4HLH - chains A and C; structure by X-ray diffraction, 1.75 A resolution.

# Chain A
Molecule: Tankyrase-2
Organism: Homo sapiens
Notes: EC 2.4.2.30; fragment: C-terminal fragment
UniProt: Q9H2K2 (TNKS2_HUMAN); numbering as in UniProt (aligned over 946-1113)
Sequence (191 residues; row label = number of the first residue in the row):
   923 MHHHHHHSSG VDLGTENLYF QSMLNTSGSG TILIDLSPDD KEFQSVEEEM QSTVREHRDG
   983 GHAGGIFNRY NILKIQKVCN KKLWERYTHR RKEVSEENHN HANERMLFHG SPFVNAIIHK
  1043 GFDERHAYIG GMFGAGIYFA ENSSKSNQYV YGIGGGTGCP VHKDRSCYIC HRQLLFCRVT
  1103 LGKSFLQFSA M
Unresolved in the structure: 923-951, 1113
Differences from the reference sequence: expression tag (923-945)
Curated features (UniProtKB/Swiss-Prot):
  - binding site (Zn(2+)): Cys1081, His1084, Cys1089, Cys1092
  - mutagenesis: Met1054 (M1054V: Loss of activity)
Ion coordination: Zn2+: Cys1081, His1084, Cys1089, Cys1092
Small-molecule neighbours: 2-(4-fluorophenyl)-4H-chromen-4-one (20D): Phe1030, His1031, Gly1032, Ser1033, Pro1034, Phe1035, His1048, Ala1049, Tyr1050, Tyr1060, Phe1061, Ala1062, Lys1067, Ser1068, Tyr1071, Ile1075

# Chain C
Molecule: Tankyrase-2
Organism: Homo sapiens
Notes: EC 2.4.2.30; fragment: C-terminal fragment
UniProt: Q9H2K2 (TNKS2_HUMAN); residues 1114-1162 here = UniProt positions 1114-1162
Sequence (49 residues; row label = number of the first residue in the row):
  1114 KMAHSPPGHH SVTGRPSVNG LALAEYVIYR GEQAYPEYLI TYQIMRPEG
Unresolved in the structure: 1114, 1162

# Interface between chain A and chain C
Residue-residue contacts (157; chain A residue first):
  Leu958(A) - Tyr1151(C)  hydrophobic
  Glu964(A) - Tyr1151(C)  hydrogen bond
  Val968(A) - Tyr1151(C)
  Val968(A) - Ile1153(C)  hydrophobic
  Met972(A) - Ile1153(C)  hydrophobic
  Met972(A) - Tyr1155(C)  hydrophobic
  Arg977(A) - Asn1132(C)
  Arg977(A) - Leu1134(C)
  Arg977(A) - Ala1135(C)
  Arg980(A) - Val1131(C)
  Gly986(A) - Ile1157(C)
  Ile988(A) - Met1158(C)
  Ile988(A) - Pro1160(C)
  Phe989(A) - Ile1157(C)  hydrophobic
  Phe989(A) - Met1158(C)
  Asn990(A) - Pro1160(C)
  Arg991(A) - Met1158(C)  hydrogen bond (backbone-backbone)
  Tyr992(A) - Tyr1155(C)  hydrophobic
  Tyr992(A) - Gln1156(C)
  Tyr992(A) - Ile1157(C)  hydrophobic
  Tyr992(A) - Met1158(C)
  Asn993(A) - Tyr1155(C)
  Asn993(A) - Gln1156(C)  hydrogen bond (backbone-backbone)
  Asn993(A) - Met1158(C)
  Ile994(A) - Thr1154(C)
  Ile994(A) - Tyr1155(C)  hydrophobic
  Leu995(A) - Thr1154(C)  hydrogen bond (backbone-backbone)
  Leu995(A) - Gln1156(C)
  Lys996(A) - Leu1152(C)
  Lys996(A) - Ile1153(C)
  Lys996(A) - Thr1154(C)  hydrogen bond (backbone-backbone)
  Ile997(A) - Leu1152(C)
  Gln998(A) - Glu1150(C)
  Gln998(A) - Tyr1151(C)
  Gln998(A) - Leu1152(C)  hydrogen bond (backbone-backbone)
  Lys999(A) - Glu1150(C)
  Lys999(A) - Tyr1151(C)
  Val1000(A) - Tyr1148(C)  hydrogen bond (backbone-side chain)
  Val1000(A) - Pro1149(C)
  Val1000(A) - Glu1150(C)  hydrogen bond (backbone-backbone)
  Val1000(A) - Leu1152(C)
  Cys1001(A) - Tyr1148(C)
  Asn1002(A) - Tyr1148(C)  hydrogen bond (backbone-side chain)
  Leu1005(A) - Tyr1148(C)
  Trp1006(A) - Tyr1148(C)
  Trp1006(A) - Glu1150(C)
  Arg1008(A) - Glu1145(C)
  Tyr1009(A) - Glu1145(C)
  Tyr1009(A) - Gln1146(C)
  Tyr1009(A) - Ala1147(C)
  Tyr1009(A) - Tyr1148(C)
  Arg1012(A) - His1123(C)
  Arg1012(A) - Arg1143(C)
  Arg1012(A) - Glu1145(C)
  Arg1012(A) - Gln1146(C)  hydrogen bond
  Val1016(A) - His1123(C)
  Glu1019(A) - His1123(C)  salt bridge
  Arg1027(A) - Tyr1139(C)  hydrogen bond
  Met1028(A) - Glu1150(C)
  Leu1029(A) - Tyr1139(C)  hydrophobic
  Phe1044(A) - Gly1144(C)
  Phe1044(A) - Ala1147(C)  hydrophobic
  Glu1046(A) - Met1115(C)
  Phe1055(A) - Gly1127(C)
  Phe1055(A) - Val1140(C)  hydrophobic
  Phe1055(A) - Tyr1142(C)  hydrogen bond (backbone-side chain)
  Ala1057(A) - Met1115(C)
  Ala1057(A) - Ala1116(C)  hydrogen bond (backbone-backbone)
  Ala1057(A) - Tyr1142(C)
  Gly1058(A) - Val1140(C)
  Gly1058(A) - Ile1141(C)
  Gly1058(A) - Tyr1142(C)
  Ile1059(A) - Met1115(C)  hydrophobic
  Ile1059(A) - Tyr1139(C)
  Ile1059(A) - Val1140(C)
  Ile1059(A) - Ile1141(C)  hydrogen bond (backbone-backbone)
  Ile1059(A) - Gly1144(C)
  Tyr1060(A) - Tyr1139(C)
  Tyr1060(A) - Val1140(C)  hydrophobic
  Phe1061(A) - Glu1138(C)
  Phe1061(A) - Tyr1139(C)  hydrogen bond (backbone-backbone)
  Phe1061(A) - Ile1141(C)  hydrophobic
  Phe1061(A) - Ala1147(C)  hydrophobic
  Glu1063(A) - Leu1136(C)
  Glu1063(A) - Ala1137(C)  hydrogen bond (backbone-backbone)
  Glu1063(A) - Tyr1139(C)  hydrogen bond
  Asn1064(A) - Ala1135(C)
  Asn1064(A) - Leu1136(C)  hydrogen bond (side chain-backbone)
  Lys1067(A) - Glu1138(C)
  Asn1069(A) - Tyr1155(C)  hydrogen bond
  Asn1069(A) - Ile1157(C)
  Val1072(A) - Tyr1155(C)
  Ser1088(A) - Ile1157(C)
  Cys1089(A) - Ile1157(C)
  Tyr1090(A) - Gln1156(C)
  Tyr1090(A) - Ile1157(C)
  Tyr1090(A) - Met1158(C)
  Tyr1090(A) - Arg1159(C)
  Ile1091(A) - Gln1156(C)  hydrogen bond (backbone-side chain)
  Cys1092(A) - Gln1156(C)
  His1093(A) - Tyr1155(C)
  His1093(A) - Gln1156(C)
  Arg1094(A) - Ile1153(C)
  Arg1094(A) - Thr1154(C)
  Arg1094(A) - Tyr1155(C)  hydrogen bond (backbone-backbone)
  Arg1094(A) - Ile1157(C)
  Gln1095(A) - Leu1152(C)
  Gln1095(A) - Ile1153(C)
  Gln1095(A) - Thr1154(C)  hydrogen bond
  Gln1095(A) - Tyr1155(C)
  Leu1096(A) - Tyr1151(C)
  Leu1096(A) - Leu1152(C)
  Leu1096(A) - Ile1153(C)  hydrogen bond (backbone-backbone)
  Leu1096(A) - Tyr1155(C)
  Leu1097(A) - Pro1149(C)  hydrophobic
  Leu1097(A) - Tyr1151(C)
  Leu1097(A) - Leu1152(C)  hydrophobic
  Phe1098(A) - Glu1150(C)  hydrogen bond (backbone-backbone)
  Phe1098(A) - Tyr1151(C)  hydrogen bond (backbone-backbone)
  Cys1099(A) - Tyr1148(C)
  Cys1099(A) - Pro1149(C)  hydrophobic
  Arg1100(A) - Gln1146(C)
  Arg1100(A) - Ala1147(C)
  Arg1100(A) - Tyr1148(C)  hydrogen bond (backbone-backbone)
  Arg1100(A) - Glu1150(C)  salt bridge
  Val1101(A) - Ile1141(C)  hydrophobic
  Val1101(A) - Gln1146(C)
  Thr1102(A) - Ile1141(C)
  Thr1102(A) - Gln1146(C)  hydrogen bond (backbone-side chain)
  Leu1103(A) - His1123(C)
  Leu1103(A) - Ser1124(C)  hydrogen bond (backbone-side chain)
  Leu1103(A) - Tyr1139(C)  hydrophobic
  Gly1104(A) - His1123(C)
  Lys1105(A) - Gly1121(C)
  Lys1105(A) - His1122(C)
  Lys1105(A) - His1123(C)  hydrogen bond (backbone-backbone)
  Lys1105(A) - Ser1124(C)
  Ser1106(A) - His1122(C)
  Ser1106(A) - Ser1124(C)  hydrogen bond
  Ser1106(A) - Val1125(C)
  Ser1106(A) - Thr1126(C)  hydrogen bond
  Phe1107(A) - Pro1119(C)  hydrophobic
  Phe1107(A) - His1122(C)
  Phe1107(A) - Ser1124(C)  hydrogen bond (backbone-backbone)
  Phe1107(A) - Val1125(C)
  Phe1107(A) - Thr1126(C)  hydrogen bond (backbone-backbone)
  Leu1108(A) - Thr1126(C)
  Leu1108(A) - Arg1128(C)
  Gln1109(A) - Thr1126(C)  hydrogen bond (backbone-backbone)
  Gln1109(A) - Gly1127(C)
  Gln1109(A) - Arg1128(C)  hydrogen bond (backbone-backbone)
  Phe1110(A) - Arg1128(C)
  Ser1111(A) - Arg1128(C)  hydrogen bond (backbone-backbone)
  Ser1111(A) - Pro1129(C)
  Ser1111(A) - Ser1130(C)  hydrogen bond (backbone-backbone)
  Ala1112(A) - Ser1130(C)  hydrogen bond (backbone-side chain)
  Ala1112(A) - Val1131(C)  hydrophobic
Interface residues without a listed pair, chain A (82 interface residues in all): Leu955, Thr975, Glu978, Gly987, Glu1015, Asn1020, Phe1030, Ile1039, Ile1040, Asp1045, Ala1049, Ala1062
Interface residues without a listed pair, chain C (43 interface residues in all): Glu1161

# In short
Chain A and chain C form an interface of 82 and 43 residues respectively, with 38 hydrogen bonds and 2 salt
bridges. Polar pairs include Glu1019(A)-His1123(C), Arg1100(A)-Glu1150(C) and Glu964(A)-Tyr1151(C). Bound to
chain A: 2-(4-fluorophenyl)-4H-chromen-4-one.
Here chain A is Tankyrase-2 and chain C is Tankyrase-2, both from Homo sapiens. Entry 4HLH (Crystal structure
of Tankyrase 2 in complex with 4'-fluoroflavone) was determined by X-ray diffraction, deposited together with
4HKI, 4HKK, 4HKN, 4HL5, 4HLF, 4HLG and 3 further entries.
